Entry 7OPM (X-ray diffraction, 2.45 A resolution); this record covers chains A and B of the 3 polymer chains in the assembly.

== Chain A ==
Name: Mitogen-activated protein kinase 1
Organism: Homo sapiens
Notes: EC 2.7.11.24
UniProtKB: P28482 (MK01_HUMAN); residues 1-360 here = UniProt positions 1-360
Sequence (364 residues; row label = number of the first residue in the row; numbers below 1 keep their minus sign (Gly-3 is residue -3)):
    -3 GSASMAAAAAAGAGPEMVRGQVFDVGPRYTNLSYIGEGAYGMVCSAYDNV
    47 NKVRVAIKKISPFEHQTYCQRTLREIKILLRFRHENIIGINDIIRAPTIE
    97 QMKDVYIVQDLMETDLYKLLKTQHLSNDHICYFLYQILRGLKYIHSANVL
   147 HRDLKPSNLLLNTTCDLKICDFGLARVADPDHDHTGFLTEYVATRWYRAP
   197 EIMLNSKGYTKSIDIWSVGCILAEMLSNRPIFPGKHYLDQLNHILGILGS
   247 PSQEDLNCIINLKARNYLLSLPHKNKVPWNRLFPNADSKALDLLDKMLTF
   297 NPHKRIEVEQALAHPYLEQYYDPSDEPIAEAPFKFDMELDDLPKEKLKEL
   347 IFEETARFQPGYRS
Disordered / not traced: -3 to -2
Modified positions: Thr185 (phosphothreonine; TPO); Tyr187 (O-phosphotyrosine; PTR)
Construct notes: expression tag (-3 to 0)
Small-molecule neighbours: 08G (1-[4-(hydroxymethyl)-1H-pyrazolo[4,3-c]pyridin-6-yl]-3-[(1S)-1-phenylethyl]urea): Ile31, Glu33, Gly34, Gly37, Met38, Val39, Ala52, Lys54, Glu71, Ile84, Gln105, Asp106, Leu107, Met108, Asn154, Leu156, Cys166, Asp167
Curated features (UniProtKB/Swiss-Prot):
  - DNA-binding region: Lys259 to Arg277
  - motif: Thr185 to Tyr187 (TXY), Asp318 to Glu322 (Cytoplasmic retention motif), Ala327 to Met333 (Nuclear translocation motif)
  - active site: Asp149 (Proton acceptor)
  - binding site (ATP): Ile31 to Val39, Lys54
  - modified residue: Ala2 (N-acetylalanine), Ser29 (Phosphoserine), Thr185 (Phosphothreonine), Tyr187 (Phosphotyrosine), Thr190 (Phosphothreonine), Ser246 (Phosphoserine), Ser248 (Phosphoserine), Ser284 (Phosphoserine)
  - natural variant: Ile74 (I74N: In NS13), His80 (H80Y: In NS13), Ala174 (A174V: In NS13), Asp318 (D318G: In NS13; D318N: In NS13), Glu322 (E322Q: In NS13), Pro323 (P323R: In NS13)
  - mutagenesis: Lys54 (K54R: Does not inhibit interaction with MAP2K1), Pro176 to Asp179 (Inhibits homodimerization and interaction with TPR), Thr185 (T185A: Inhibits interaction with TPR; when associated with A-187), Tyr187 (Y187A: Inhibits interaction with TPR; when associated with A-185), Leu234 (L234A: Inhibits interaction with TPR), Asp318 (D318A: Loss of dephosphorylation by PTPRJ; D318N: Inhibits interaction with MAP2K1 but not with TPR; when associated with N-321), Asp321 (D321N: Inhibits interaction with MAP2K1 but not with TPR; when associated with N-318)

== Chain B ==
Name: synthetic ERK2 inhibitor peptide
Sequence (18 residues; each row starts with the number of its first residue):
     3 MQLXLDSSNLARRRRRRR
Modified positions: ABU (gamma-amino-butanoic acid) at position 6

== Chain A / chain B interface ==
Residue-residue contacts - 29 pairs, chain A then chain B:
  Glu81(A) with Leu12(B); Arg15(B), salt bridge
  Leu115(A) with Leu5(B), hydrophobic
  Gln119(A) with Met3(B); Leu5(B)
  Leu121(A) with Leu5(B), hydrophobic
  His125(A) with Leu5(B); Leu7(B)
  Tyr128(A) with Ser10(B), hydrogen bond; Leu12(B); Ala13(B), hydrogen bond (side chain-backbone)
  Tyr131(A) with Leu12(B), hydrophobic; Arg16(B)
  Gln132(A) with Leu12(B)
  Arg135(A) with Leu12(B); Arg16(B)
  Thr159(A) with Gln4(B); ABU_6(B)
  Thr160(A) with ABU_6(B); Ser10(B)
  Cys161(A) with ABU_6(B), covalent bond; Leu7(B); Ser10(B)
  Asp162(A) with Ser10(B), hydrogen bond
  Gln315(A) with Arg16(B)
  Tyr316(A) with Arg16(B), hydrogen bond (backbone-side chain)
  Asp318(A) with Arg16(B), salt bridge
  Asp321(A) with Arg15(B), salt bridge; Arg16(B), salt bridge
Also at the interface, not in a pair above, chain A (19 interface residues in all): Asn82, Asp124
Also at the interface, not in a pair above, chain B (12 interface residues in all): Ser9, Asn11

== Overview ==
19 residues of chain A and 12 residues of chain B are in contact, with 1 covalent bond, 4 hydrogen bonds and 4
salt bridges. Among the polar pairs are Glu81(A)-Arg15(B), Asp318(A)-Arg16(B) and Asp321(A)-Arg15(B). Ligands
of chain A: compound 08G.
Chain A is Mitogen-activated protein kinase 1 (Homo sapiens) and chain B is synthetic ERK2 inhibitor peptide;
the structure, Phosphorylated ERK2 in complex with ORF45, was determined by X-ray diffraction (same
publication as 7OPO).
